Entry 5T0V (electron microscopy, 17.50 A resolution (very low resolution: no residue pairs are listed; an interface is given only as per-side residue counts)); this record covers chains m and Q of the 48 polymer chains in the assembly.

Chain m:
Name: Iron sulfur cluster assembly protein 1, mitochondrial
Organism: Saccharomyces cerevisiae
UniProtKB: Q03020 (ISU1_YEAST); residues 28-165 here = UniProt positions 28-165
Sequence (142 residues; numbered 24 to 165; the number before each row is that of its first residue):
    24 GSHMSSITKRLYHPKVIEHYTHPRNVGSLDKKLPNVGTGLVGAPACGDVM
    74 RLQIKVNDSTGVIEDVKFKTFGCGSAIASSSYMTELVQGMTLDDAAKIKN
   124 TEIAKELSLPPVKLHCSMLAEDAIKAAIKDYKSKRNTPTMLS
Sequence notes: expression tag (24-27)
Curated features (UniProtKB/Swiss-Prot):
  - region: L132 to K136 (SSQ1 binding region)
  - mutagenesis: L63 (L63S: In ISU1(LVF/SSS); no growth and abolishes interaction with both JAC1 and NFS1; when associated with S-72 and S-94), C69 (C69A: Fails to complement an isu1 deletion mutation), V72 (V72S: In ISU1(LVF/SSS); no growth and abolishes interaction with both JAC1 and NFS1; when associated with S-63 and S-94), F94 (F94S: In ISU1(LVF/SSS); no growth and abolishes interaction with both JAC1 and NFS1; when associated with S-63 and S-72), C96 (C96A: Fails to complement an isu1 deletion mutation), L132 (L132A: No growth), P133 (P133A: Wild-type growth), P134 to K136 (No growth; no interaction with frataxin and SSQ1), P134 (P134A: Slow growth; no interaction with SSQ1), V135 (V135A: Wild-type growth; no interaction with SSQ1), K136 (K136A: No growth; no interaction with SSQ1), C139 (C139A: Fails to complement an isu1 deletion mutation), 1 further mutagenesis entry in UniProt

Chain Q:
Name: Frataxin homolog, mitochondrial
Organism: Saccharomyces cerevisiae
Notes: EC 1.16.3.1
UniProtKB: Q07540 (FRDA_YEAST); residues 52-172 here = UniProt positions 52-172
Sequence (121 residues; each row starts with the number of its first residue):
    52 VESSTDGQVVPQEVLNLPLEKAHEEADDYLDHLLDSLEELSEAHPDCIPD
   102 VELSHGVMTLEIPAFGTYVINKQPPNKQIWLASPLSGPNRFDLLNGEWVS
   152 LRNGTKLTDILTEEVEKAISK
Sequence notes: conflict A73 (Tyr in Q07540)
Curated features (UniProtKB/Swiss-Prot):
  - mutagenesis: D79 (D79A: Nearly abolishes ferroxidase activity, slows down oligomerization, impairs resistance to iron-catalyzed oxidative stress, no effect on Fe(2+) delivery and cell growth; when associated with A-82), D82 (D82A: Nearly abolishes ferroxidase activity, slows down oligomerization, impairs resistance to iron-catalyzed oxidative stress, no effect on Fe(2+) delivery and cell growth; when associated with A-79), E93 (E93A: Impairs oligomerization and iron mineralization; E93A: Impairs resistance to iron-catalyzed oxidative stress, no effect on Fe(2+) delivery and cell growth; when associated with A-97 and A-103), D97 (D97A: Impairs resistance to iron-catalyzed oxidative stress, no effect on Fe(2+) delivery and cell growth; when associated with A-93 and A-103), E103 (E103A: Impairs resistance to iron-catalyzed oxidative stress, no effect on Fe(2+) delivery and cell growth; when associated with A-93 and A-97), N122 to Q124 (Impairs cell growth, lowers activity of mitochondrial iron-sulfur cluster-containing enzymes, no effect on iron binding and oligomerization), Q129 (Q129A: Impairs cell growth and lowers aconitase activity), I130 (I130A: Impairs cell growth and lowers aconitase activity), W131 (W131A: Impairs cell growth, lowers aconitase activity and strongly decreases interaction with ISU1; W131F: Lowers aconitase activity and no effexct on interaction with ISU1), R141 (R141A: Impairs cell growth and lowers aconitase activity)
From the paper describing this entry:
  - disease-associated variants - I130F, W131R, R141C: decreased stability (proposed by the authors, not directly observed)

Chain m / chain Q interface:
At this resolution (18 A) residue pairs are not listed: 14 residues of chain m and 14 of chain Q lie at the interface.

In short:
The chain m/chain Q interface involves 14 residues from each chain. From UniProt: 12 mutagenesis sites on
chain m; 12 mutagenesis sites on chain Q. The paper reports that I130F, W131R and R141C of chain Q reduce
stability.
Chain m is Iron sulfur cluster assembly protein 1, mitochondrial and chain Q is Frataxin homolog,
mitochondrial, both from Saccharomyces cerevisiae; the structure, Architecture of the Yeast Mitochondrial
Iron-Sulfur Cluster Assembly Machinery: the Sub-Complex Formed by the Iron Donor ..., was determined by
electron microscopy.
